5J2U - chains C and D of the 8 polymer chains in the assembly; structure by X-ray diffraction, 2.50 A resolution.

# Chain C
Name: Tubulin alpha-1B chain
Source organism: Bos taurus
Reference sequence: P81947 (TBA1B_BOVIN); residues 1-451 here = UniProt positions 1-451
Chain sequence (451 residues; row label = number of the first residue in the row):
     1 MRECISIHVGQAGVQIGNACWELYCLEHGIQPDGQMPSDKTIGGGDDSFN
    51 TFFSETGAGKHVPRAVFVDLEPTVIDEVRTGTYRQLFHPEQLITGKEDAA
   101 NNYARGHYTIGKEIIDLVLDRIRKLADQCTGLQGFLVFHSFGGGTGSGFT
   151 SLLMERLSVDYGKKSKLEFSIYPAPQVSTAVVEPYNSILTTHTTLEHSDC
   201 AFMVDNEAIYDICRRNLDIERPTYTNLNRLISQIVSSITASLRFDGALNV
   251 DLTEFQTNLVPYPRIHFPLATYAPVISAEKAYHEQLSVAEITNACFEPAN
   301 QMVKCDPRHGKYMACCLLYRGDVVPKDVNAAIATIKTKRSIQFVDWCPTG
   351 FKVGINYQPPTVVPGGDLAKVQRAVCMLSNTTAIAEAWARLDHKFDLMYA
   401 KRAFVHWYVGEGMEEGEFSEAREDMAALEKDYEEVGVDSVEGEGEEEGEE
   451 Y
Unresolved in the structure: 441-451
Ion coordination: Mg2+: Asp39, Thr41, Gly44, Glu55
Small-molecule neighbours: GTP (guanosine-5'-triphosphate): Gly10, Gln11, Ala12, Gln15, Ile16, Asp69, Asp98, Ala99, Ala100, Asn101, Asn102, Ser140, Gly142, Gly143, Gly144, Thr145, Gly146, Ile171, Pro173, Val177, Ser178, Thr179, Glu183, Asn206, Tyr224, Leu227, Asn228, Ile231

# Chain D
Name: Tubulin beta-2B chain
Source organism: Bos taurus
Reference sequence: Q6B856 (TBB2B_BOVIN); the author numbering skips numbers that UniProt does not, so the offset changes along the chain: 1-42 = UniProt 1-42; 45-360 = UniProt 43-358; 369-455 = UniProt 359-445
Chain sequence (445 residues; row label = number of the first residue in the row; note: 10 numbers in that range are skipped by the numbering (no residue carries them; nothing is unmodelled there)):
     1 MREIVHIQAGQCGNQIGAKFWEVISDEHGIDPTGSYHGDSDL
    45 QLERINVYYNEATGNKYVPRAILVDLEPGTMDSVRSGPFGQIFRPDNFVF
    95 GQSGAGNNWAKGHYTEGAELVDSVLDVVRKESESCDCLQGFQLTHSLGGG
   145 TGSGMGTLLISKIREEYPDRIMNTFSVMPSPKVSDTVVEPYNATLSVHQL
   195 VENTDETYCIDNEALYDICFRTLKLTTPTYGDLNHLVSATMSGVTTCLRF
   245 PGQLNADLRKLAVNMVPFPRLHFFMPGFAPLTSRGSQQYRALTVPELTQQ
   295 MFDSKNMMAACDPRHGRYLTVAAIFRGRMSMKEVDEQMLNVQNKNSSYFV
   345 EWIPNNVKTAVCDIPP
   369 RGLKMSATFIGNSTAIQELFKRISEQFTAMFRRKAFLHWYTGEGMDEMEF
   419 TEAESNMNDLVSEYQQYQDATADEQGEFEEEEGEDEA
Unresolved in the structure: 1, 278-285, 442-455
Small-molecule neighbours: GDP (guanosine-5'-diphosphate): Gly10, Gln11, Cys12, Gln15, Ile16, Glu71, Asn101, Ser140, Gly142, Gly143, Gly144, Thr145, Gly146, Val171, Pro173, Val177, Ser178, Glu183, Asn206, Leu209, Tyr224, Leu227, Asn228
Curated features (UniProtKB/Swiss-Prot):
  - motif: Met1 to Ile4 (MREI motif)
  - binding site (GTP): Gln11, Glu71, Ser140, Gly144, Thr145, Gly146, Asn206, Asn228
  - binding site (Mg(2+)): Glu71
  - modified residue: Ser40 (Phosphoserine), Thr57 (Phosphothreonine), Lys60 (N6-acetyllysine), Ser174 (Phosphoserine), Thr287 (Phosphothreonine), Thr292 (Phosphothreonine), Arg320 (Omega-N-methylarginine), Glu448 (5-glutamyl polyglutamate)
  - cross-link (Glycyl lysine isopeptide (Lys-Gly)): Lys60 (interchain with G-Cter in ubiquitin), Lys326 (interchain with G-Cter in ubiquitin)
Reported in the primary citation:
  - binding site for Monomethyl auristatin F (MMAF): Gln15, Tyr224, Arg278
  - binding site for Monomethyl auristatin F (MMAF): Lys19

# How chain C and chain D interact
Pairs across the interface (52):
  Gln11(C) - Gln247(D)  hydrogen bond
  Pro72(C) - Arg2(D)
  Lys96(C) - Asp130(D)  salt bridge
  Glu97(C) - Cys131(D)
  Glu97(C) - Arg164(D)  salt bridge
  Glu97(C) - Arg253(D)  salt bridge
  Asp98(C) - Asp251(D)
  Asp98(C) - Lys254(D)  salt bridge
  Ala100(C) - Arg253(D)
  Ala100(C) - Lys254(D)
  Ala100(C) - Val257(D)
  Asn101(C) - Lys254(D)
  Arg105(C) - Arg253(D)
  Pro175(C) - Asn349(D)
  Ser178(C) - Lys352(D)  hydrogen bond
  Thr179(C) - Leu248(D)
  Thr179(C) - Asn258(D)  hydrogen bond (backbone-side chain)
  Ala180(C) - Asn258(D)
  Ala180(C) - Lys352(D)
  Val181(C) - Val257(D)
  Val181(C) - Asn258(D)  hydrogen bond (backbone-side chain)
  Val181(C) - Ile347(D)  hydrophobic
  Val181(C) - Pro348(D)
  Val181(C) - Asn349(D)
  Tyr210(C) - Asp329(D)
  Glu220(C) - Lys326(D)  salt bridge
  Arg221(C) - Met325(D)
  Arg221(C) - Asp329(D)  salt bridge
  Tyr224(C) - Gln247(D)
  Lys394(C) - Asn349(D)
  Leu397(C) - Glu345(D)
  Leu397(C) - Trp346(D)
  Leu397(C) - Ala440(D)  hydrophobic
  Met398(C) - Trp346(D)  hydrogen bond (backbone-backbone)
  Met398(C) - Pro348(D)
  Lys401(C) - Phe262(D)
  Lys401(C) - Trp346(D)
  Lys401(C) - Thr439(D)  hydrogen bond (side chain-backbone)
  Arg402(C) - Phe262(D)
  Ala403(C) - Pro261(D)
  Ala403(C) - Phe262(D)  hydrophobic
  Phe404(C) - Val257(D)
  Phe404(C) - Asn258(D)
  Phe404(C) - Val260(D)
  Phe404(C) - Pro261(D)  hydrogen bond (backbone-backbone)
  Phe404(C) - Ile347(D)  hydrophobic
  His406(C) - Val260(D)  hydrogen bond (side chain-backbone)
  His406(C) - Pro261(D)
  His406(C) - Pro263(D)
  Trp407(C) - Ala256(D)
  Trp407(C) - Val257(D)
  Trp407(C) - Val260(D)  hydrogen bond (side chain-backbone)
Other interface residues (no listed pair), chain C (27 interface residues in all): Val182
Other interface residues (no listed pair), chain D (31 interface residues in all): Thr314, Ser324, Asn350, Ala438

# In short
27 residues of chain C and 31 residues of chain D are in contact, with 9 hydrogen bonds and 6 salt bridges.
Among the polar pairs are Lys96(C)-Asp130(D), Glu97(C)-Arg164(D) and Glu97(C)-Arg253(D). Ligands of chain C:
GTP. The paper reports a binding site for Monomethyl auristatin F (MMAF) at Gln15(D), Tyr224(D) and Arg278(D)
among others.
Here chain C is Tubulin alpha-1B chain and chain D is Tubulin beta-2B chain, both from Bos taurus. Entry 5J2U
(Tubulin-MMAF complex) was determined by X-ray diffraction, deposited together with 5IYZ and 5J2T.
